PDB entry 2EAD | X-ray diffraction, 1.89 A resolution | chain A

== Chain A ==
Name: Alpha-fucosidase
Organism: Bifidobacterium bifidum
Notes: EC 3.2.1.63; fragment: catalytic domain
UniProtKB: Q6JV24 (Q6JV24_9BIFI); residues 1-898 here correspond to UniProt positions 577-1474 (UniProt number = residue number + 576)
Sequence (899 residues; numbered 0 to 898; the number before each row is that of its first residue; numbering starts at 0):
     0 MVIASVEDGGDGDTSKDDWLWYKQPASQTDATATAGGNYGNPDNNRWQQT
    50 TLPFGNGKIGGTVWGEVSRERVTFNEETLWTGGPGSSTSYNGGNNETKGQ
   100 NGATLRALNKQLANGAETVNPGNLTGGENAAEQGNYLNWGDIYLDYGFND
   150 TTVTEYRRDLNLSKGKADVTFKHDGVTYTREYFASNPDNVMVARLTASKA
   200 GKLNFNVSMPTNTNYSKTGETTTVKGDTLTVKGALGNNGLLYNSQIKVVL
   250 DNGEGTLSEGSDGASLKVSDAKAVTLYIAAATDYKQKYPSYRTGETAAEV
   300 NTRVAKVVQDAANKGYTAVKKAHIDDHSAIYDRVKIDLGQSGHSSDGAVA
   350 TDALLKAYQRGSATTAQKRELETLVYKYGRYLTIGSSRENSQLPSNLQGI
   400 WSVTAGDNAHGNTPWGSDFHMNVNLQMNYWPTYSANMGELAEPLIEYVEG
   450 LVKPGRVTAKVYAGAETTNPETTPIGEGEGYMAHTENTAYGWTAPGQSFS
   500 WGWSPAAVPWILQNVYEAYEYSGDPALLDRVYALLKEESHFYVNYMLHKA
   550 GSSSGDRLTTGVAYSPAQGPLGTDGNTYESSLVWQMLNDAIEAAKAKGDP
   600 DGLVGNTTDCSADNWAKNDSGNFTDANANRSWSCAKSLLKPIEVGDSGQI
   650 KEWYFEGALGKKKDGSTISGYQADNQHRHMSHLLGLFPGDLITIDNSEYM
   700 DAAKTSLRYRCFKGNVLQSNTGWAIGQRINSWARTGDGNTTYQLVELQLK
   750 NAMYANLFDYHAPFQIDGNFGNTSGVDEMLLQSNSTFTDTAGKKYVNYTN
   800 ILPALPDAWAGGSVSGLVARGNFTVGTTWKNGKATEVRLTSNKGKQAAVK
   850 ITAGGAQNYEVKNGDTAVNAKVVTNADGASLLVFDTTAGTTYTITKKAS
Not modelled in the structure: 0-10, 897-898
Differences from the reference sequence: initiating methionine (0); engineered mutation Ala566 (Glu1142 in Q6JV24)
Disulfide bonds: Cys609-Cys633
Metal / ion sites: Ca2+ site 1: Gly56, Glu76, Ser385, Leu392; Ca2+ site 2: Glu519, Asp689

== Summary ==
Gly56, Glu76, Ser385 and Leu392 coordinate Ca2+ site 1. Glu519 and Asp689 coordinate Ca2+ site 2.
Chain A is Alpha-fucosidase (Bifidobacterium bifidum); the structure, Crystal structure of 1,2-a-L-fucosidase
from Bifidobacterium bifidum in complex with substrate, was determined by X-ray diffraction together with
2EAB, 2EAC and 2EAE from the same study.
